Entry 8CWM (electron microscopy, 3.40 A resolution); this record covers chains O and X of the 60 polymer chains in the assembly.

== Chain O (and X) ==
Protein: Flagellin
Source organism: Sulfolobus islandicus REY15A
Notes: chain X of this document is another copy of the same molecule, construct and numbering; everything in this record applies to it too
UniProt: F0NG73 (F0NG73_SULIR); numbering as in UniProt (aligned over 1-306)
Amino-acid sequence (306 residues; numbered 1 to 306; the number before each row is that of its first residue):
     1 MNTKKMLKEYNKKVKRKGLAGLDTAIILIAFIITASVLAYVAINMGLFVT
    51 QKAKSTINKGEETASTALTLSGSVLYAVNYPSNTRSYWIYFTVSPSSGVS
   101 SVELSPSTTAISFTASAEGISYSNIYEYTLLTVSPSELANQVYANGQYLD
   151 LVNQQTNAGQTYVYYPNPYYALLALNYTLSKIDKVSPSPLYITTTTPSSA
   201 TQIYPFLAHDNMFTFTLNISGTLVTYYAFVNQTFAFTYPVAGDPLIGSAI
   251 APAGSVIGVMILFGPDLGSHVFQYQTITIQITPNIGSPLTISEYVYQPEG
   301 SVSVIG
Unresolved in the structure: 1-18, 306
What the authors report for this chain:
  - post-translational modification sites: Y148, N231

== How chain O and chain X interact ==
Residue-residue contacts (11):
  E61(O) with I26(X)
  A64(O) with A30(X), hydrophobic; I33(X)
  A67(O) with I33(X), hydrophobic
  T69(O) with V37(X); Y40(X); V41(X)
  S71(O) with Y40(X)
  S96(O) with V37(X); Y40(X)
  V99(O) with I33(X), hydrophobic
Interface residues without a listed pair, chain O (12 interface residues in all): I57, S65, L68, S94, P95
Interface residues without a listed pair, chain X (7 interface residues in all): I29

== Overview ==
12 residues of chain O and 7 residues of chain X are in contact. From the paper: modification sites Y148(O)
and N231(O).
Both chains are Flagellin (Sulfolobus islandicus REY15A). Entry 8CWM (Cryo-EM structure of the supercoiled S.
islandicus REY15A archaeal flagellar filament) was determined by electron microscopy (same publication as
8CVI, 8CXM and 8CYE).
